3W1K - chains D and E of the 10 polymer chains in the assembly; structure by X-ray diffraction, 7.50 A resolution (low resolution: residue-level contacts below are approximate; hydrogen-bond / salt-bridge calls are withheld).

== Chain D (and E) ==
Protein: L-seryl-tRNA(Sec) selenium transferase
From: Aquifex aeolicus
Notes: EC 2.9.1.1; chain E of this document is another copy of the same molecule, construct and numbering; everything in this record applies to it too
UniProt: O67140 (SELA_AQUAE); residues 1-452 here = UniProt positions 1-452
Amino-acid sequence (452 residues; row label = number of the first residue in the row):
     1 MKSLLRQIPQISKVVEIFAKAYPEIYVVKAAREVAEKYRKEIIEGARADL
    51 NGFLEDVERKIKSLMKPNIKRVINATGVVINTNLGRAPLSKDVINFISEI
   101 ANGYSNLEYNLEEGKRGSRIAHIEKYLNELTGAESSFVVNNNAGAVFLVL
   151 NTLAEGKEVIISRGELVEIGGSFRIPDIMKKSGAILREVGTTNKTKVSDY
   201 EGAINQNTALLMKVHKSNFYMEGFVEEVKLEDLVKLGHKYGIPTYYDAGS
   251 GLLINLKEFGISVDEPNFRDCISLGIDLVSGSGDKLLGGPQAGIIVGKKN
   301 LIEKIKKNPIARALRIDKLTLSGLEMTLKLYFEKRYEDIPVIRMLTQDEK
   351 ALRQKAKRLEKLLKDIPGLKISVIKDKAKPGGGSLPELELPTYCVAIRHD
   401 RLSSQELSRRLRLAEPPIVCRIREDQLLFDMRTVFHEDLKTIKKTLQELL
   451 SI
Modified positions: Lys-285 ((2S)-2-amino-6-[[3-hydroxy-2-methyl-5-(phosphonooxymethyl)pyridin-4-yl]methylideneamino]hexanoic acid; LLP)
Differences from the reference sequence: engineered mutation Ala-19 (Lys in O67140), Ala-21 (Lys in O67140), Ala-46 (Lys in O67140), Ala-48 (Lys in O67140)
UniProt features mapped onto this chain:
  - modified residue: Lys-285 (N6-(pyridoxal phosphate)lysine)
Reported in the primary citation:
  - binding site for selenocysteine tRNA: Arg-423 to Glu-424
  - catalytic residues: Lys-285 (proposed by the authors, not directly observed)
  - mutagenesis - T191Y/T192Y/D199R/Y220P: abolished catalytic activity
  - mutagenesis - R86A, N218A, F224A, R312A, R315A: decreased catalytic activity
  - catalytic residues: Arg-119, Asp-284

== Chain D / chain E interface ==
Residue-residue contacts - 60 pairs, chain D then chain E:
  Arg-163(D) with Leu-166(E); Leu-186(E); Glu-188(E); Thr-192(E)
  Gly-164(D) with Thr-192(E)
  Glu-165(D) with Thr-192(E)
  Leu-166(D) with Arg-163(E); Thr-191(E); Thr-192(E)
  Val-167(D) with Thr-191(E); Asn-193(E)
  Glu-168(D) with Thr-191(E); Asn-193(E); Lys-194(E); Lys-196(E)
  Arg-174(D) with Gly-190(E); Thr-191(E); Lys-194(E); Asp-199(E)
  Pro-176(D) with Arg-163(E); Thr-191(E)
  Glu-188(D) with Arg-163(E); Glu-188(E)
  Thr-191(D) with Leu-166(E); Val-167(E); Glu-168(E); Arg-174(E); Pro-176(E)
  Thr-192(D) with Arg-163(E); Gly-164(E); Glu-165(E); Leu-166(E); Phe-219(E)
  Asn-193(D) with Val-167(E); Glu-168(E); Asn-218(E); Phe-219(E)
  Lys-194(D) with Glu-168(E); Arg-174(E)
  Lys-196(D) with Glu-168(E)
  Asp-199(D) with Arg-174(E)
  Asn-218(D) with Asn-193(E); Gly-223(E); Phe-224(E)
  Phe-219(D) with Thr-192(E); Asn-193(E); Glu-222(E); Phe-224(E)
  Tyr-220(D) with Tyr-220(E); Met-221(E); Glu-222(E)
  Met-221(D) with Tyr-220(E); Met-221(E)
  Glu-222(D) with Phe-219(E); Tyr-220(E)
  Gly-223(D) with Asn-218(E)
  Phe-224(D) with Asn-218(E); Phe-219(E); Gly-382(E)
  Gly-382(D) with Phe-224(E)
Other interface residues (no listed pair), chain D (29 interface residues in all): Gly-170, Leu-186, Gly-190, Thr-195, Val-225, Glu-226
Other interface residues (no listed pair), chain E (30 interface residues in all): Thr-82, Gly-170, Thr-195, Val-225, Lys-379

== Summary ==
The interface between chain D and chain E involves 29 residues on one side and 30 on the other. The paper
reports catalytic residues Lys-285(D), Arg-119(D) and Asp-284(D); R86A, N218A and F224A of chain D, among
others, reduce catalytic activity; 6 substitutions were tested in all.
Chain D and chain E are both L-seryl-tRNA(Sec) selenium transferase (Aquifex aeolicus); the structure, Crystal
structure of the selenocysteine synthase SelA and tRNASec complex, was determined by X-ray diffraction,
deposited together with 3W1H, 3W1I and 3W1J.
